Entry 1P84 (X-ray diffraction, 2.50 A resolution); this record covers chains D and F of the 9 polymer chains in the assembly.

== Chain D ==
Protein: Cytochrome c1, heme protein
Source organism: Saccharomyces cerevisiae
Notes: EC 1.10.2.2
UniProtKB: P07143 (CY1_YEAST); numbering as in UniProt (aligned over 62-307)
Amino-acid sequence (246 residues; each row starts with the number of its first residue):
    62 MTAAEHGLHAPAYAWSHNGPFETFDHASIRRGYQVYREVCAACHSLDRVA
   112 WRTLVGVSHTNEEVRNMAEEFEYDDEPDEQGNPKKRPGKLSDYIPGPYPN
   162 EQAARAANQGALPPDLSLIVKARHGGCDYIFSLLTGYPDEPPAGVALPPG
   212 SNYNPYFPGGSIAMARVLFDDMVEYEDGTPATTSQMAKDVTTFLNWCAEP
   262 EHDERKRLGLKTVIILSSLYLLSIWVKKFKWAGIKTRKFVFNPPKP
Glycans and other covalent adducts: heme c (HEC) linked to Cys101, Cys104
Metal / ion sites: heme c Fe: His105, Met225
Ligand contacts:
  - 1,2-diacyl-glycerol-3-sn-phosphate (3PH): Leu269, Lys272, Thr273, Ile276, Leu277
  - heme c (HEC): Val100, Ala103, His105, Asn169, Ala172, Leu173, Pro174, Pro175, Leu177, Ile180, Arg184, Tyr190, Ile191, Leu194, Leu195, Phe218, Ile223, Ala224, Met225, Val228, Leu229, Val251, Leu255
UniProt features mapped onto this chain:
  - binding site (heme c): Cys101, Cys104, His105, Met225
  - mutagenesis: Arg166 (R166G: Abolishes catalytic activity), Lys272 (K272A: Loss of RIP1 from the bc1 complex), Lys288 (K288L: Loss of CYT1 and COB from the bc1 complex; when associated with L-289 and L-296), Lys289 (K289L: Loss of CYT1 and COB from the bc1 complex; when associated with L-288 and L-296), Lys296 (K296L: Loss of CYT1 and COB from the bc1 complex; when associated with L-288 and L-289)
From the paper describing this entry:
  - binding site for 1,2-diacyl-sn-glycero-3-phosphocholine: His185

== Chain F ==
Protein: Ubiquinol-cytochrome C reductase complex 17 kDa protein
Source organism: Saccharomyces cerevisiae
Notes: EC 1.10.2.2
UniProtKB: P00127 (UCRH_YEAST); residues 74-147 here = UniProt positions 74-147
Amino-acid sequence (74 residues; each row starts with the number of its first residue):
    74 VTDQLEDLREHFKNTEEGKALVHHYEECAERVKIQQQQPGYADLEHKEDC
   124 VEEFFHLQHYLDTATAPRLFDKLK
Disulfides: Cys101-Cys123

== How chain D and chain F interact ==
Pairs across the interface (45; chain D residue first):
  Ala64(D) - Phe128(F)
  Leu69(D) - Phe128(F)
  Leu69(D) - Gln131(F)
  Leu69(D) - Asp135(F)
  Pro72(D) - Asp135(F)
  Pro72(D) - Ala139(F)  hydrophobic
  Ala73(D) - Ala139(F)
  Tyr74(D) - Ala139(F)
  Tyr74(D) - Leu142(F)  hydrophobic
  Tyr74(D) - Phe143(F)  hydrophobic
  Ala75(D) - Phe143(F)
  Trp76(D) - Phe143(F)  hydrophobic
  Arg92(D) - Lys147(F)  hydrogen bond (side chain-backbone)
  Phe192(D) - Leu142(F)  hydrophobic
  Thr196(D) - Leu78(F)
  Thr196(D) - Arg82(F)  hydrogen bond (backbone-side chain)
  Pro199(D) - Phe127(F)  hydrophobic
  Pro203(D) - Tyr98(F)
  Pro203(D) - Phe127(F)  hydrophobic
  Ala204(D) - Tyr98(F)  hydrogen bond (backbone-side chain)
  Ala204(D) - Ala102(F)  hydrophobic
  Ala204(D) - Asp122(F)
  Ala204(D) - Cys123(F)  hydrogen bond (backbone-backbone)
  Gly205(D) - Val105(F)
  Gly205(D) - Glu121(F)
  Gly205(D) - Asp122(F)
  Val206(D) - Val124(F)  hydrophobic
  Tyr214(D) - Val124(F)
  Tyr214(D) - Phe128(F)
  Pro216(D) - Phe128(F)
  Tyr217(D) - Arg82(F)
  Tyr217(D) - Gln131(F)
  Tyr217(D) - Asp135(F)  hydrogen bond
  Asp231(D) - Asp76(F)
  Thr243(D) - Asp76(F)
  Thr243(D) - Gln77(F)  hydrogen bond
  Thr244(D) - Asp76(F)
  Ser245(D) - Asp76(F)  hydrogen bond
  Ser245(D) - Gln77(F)  hydrogen bond
  Ser245(D) - Leu146(F)
  Gln246(D) - Leu146(F)
  Gln246(D) - Lys147(F)  hydrogen bond (side chain-backbone)
  Lys249(D) - Phe143(F)
  Lys249(D) - Leu146(F)
  Lys249(D) - Lys147(F)  hydrogen bond (side chain-backbone)
Other interface residues (no listed pair), chain D (31 interface residues in all): Ala65, Gly68, His70, Asp232, Thr240, Pro241, Asp250
Other interface residues (no listed pair), chain F (25 interface residues in all): Val74, Thr75, Gln109, Tyr114, Thr138

== Overview ==
The interface between chain D and chain F involves 31 residues on one side and 25 on the other, with 10
hydrogen bonds. Among the polar pairs are Arg92(D)-Lys147(F), Thr196(D)-Arg82(F) and Ala204(D)-Tyr98(F). Chain
D binds 1,2-diacyl-glycerol-3-sn-phosphate. Covalently linked heme c: at Cys101(D). The paper reports a
binding site for 1,2-diacyl-sn-glycero-3-phosphocholine at His185(D).
Here chain D is Cytochrome c1, heme protein and chain F is Ubiquinol-cytochrome C reductase complex 17 kDa
protein, both from Saccharomyces cerevisiae. Entry 1P84 (HDBT inhibited Yeast Cytochrome bc1 Complex) was
determined by X-ray diffraction.
